7PER - chains J and K of the 24 polymer chains in the assembly; structure by electron microscopy, 35.00 A resolution (very low resolution: no residue pairs are listed; an interface is given only as per-side residue counts).

== Chain J ==
Molecule: Nuclear pore complex protein Nup205
Source organism: Homo sapiens
UniProt: Q92621 (NU205_HUMAN); residue numbers follow UniProt; this construct covers 1-2012
Sequence (2012 residues; each row starts with the number of its first residue):
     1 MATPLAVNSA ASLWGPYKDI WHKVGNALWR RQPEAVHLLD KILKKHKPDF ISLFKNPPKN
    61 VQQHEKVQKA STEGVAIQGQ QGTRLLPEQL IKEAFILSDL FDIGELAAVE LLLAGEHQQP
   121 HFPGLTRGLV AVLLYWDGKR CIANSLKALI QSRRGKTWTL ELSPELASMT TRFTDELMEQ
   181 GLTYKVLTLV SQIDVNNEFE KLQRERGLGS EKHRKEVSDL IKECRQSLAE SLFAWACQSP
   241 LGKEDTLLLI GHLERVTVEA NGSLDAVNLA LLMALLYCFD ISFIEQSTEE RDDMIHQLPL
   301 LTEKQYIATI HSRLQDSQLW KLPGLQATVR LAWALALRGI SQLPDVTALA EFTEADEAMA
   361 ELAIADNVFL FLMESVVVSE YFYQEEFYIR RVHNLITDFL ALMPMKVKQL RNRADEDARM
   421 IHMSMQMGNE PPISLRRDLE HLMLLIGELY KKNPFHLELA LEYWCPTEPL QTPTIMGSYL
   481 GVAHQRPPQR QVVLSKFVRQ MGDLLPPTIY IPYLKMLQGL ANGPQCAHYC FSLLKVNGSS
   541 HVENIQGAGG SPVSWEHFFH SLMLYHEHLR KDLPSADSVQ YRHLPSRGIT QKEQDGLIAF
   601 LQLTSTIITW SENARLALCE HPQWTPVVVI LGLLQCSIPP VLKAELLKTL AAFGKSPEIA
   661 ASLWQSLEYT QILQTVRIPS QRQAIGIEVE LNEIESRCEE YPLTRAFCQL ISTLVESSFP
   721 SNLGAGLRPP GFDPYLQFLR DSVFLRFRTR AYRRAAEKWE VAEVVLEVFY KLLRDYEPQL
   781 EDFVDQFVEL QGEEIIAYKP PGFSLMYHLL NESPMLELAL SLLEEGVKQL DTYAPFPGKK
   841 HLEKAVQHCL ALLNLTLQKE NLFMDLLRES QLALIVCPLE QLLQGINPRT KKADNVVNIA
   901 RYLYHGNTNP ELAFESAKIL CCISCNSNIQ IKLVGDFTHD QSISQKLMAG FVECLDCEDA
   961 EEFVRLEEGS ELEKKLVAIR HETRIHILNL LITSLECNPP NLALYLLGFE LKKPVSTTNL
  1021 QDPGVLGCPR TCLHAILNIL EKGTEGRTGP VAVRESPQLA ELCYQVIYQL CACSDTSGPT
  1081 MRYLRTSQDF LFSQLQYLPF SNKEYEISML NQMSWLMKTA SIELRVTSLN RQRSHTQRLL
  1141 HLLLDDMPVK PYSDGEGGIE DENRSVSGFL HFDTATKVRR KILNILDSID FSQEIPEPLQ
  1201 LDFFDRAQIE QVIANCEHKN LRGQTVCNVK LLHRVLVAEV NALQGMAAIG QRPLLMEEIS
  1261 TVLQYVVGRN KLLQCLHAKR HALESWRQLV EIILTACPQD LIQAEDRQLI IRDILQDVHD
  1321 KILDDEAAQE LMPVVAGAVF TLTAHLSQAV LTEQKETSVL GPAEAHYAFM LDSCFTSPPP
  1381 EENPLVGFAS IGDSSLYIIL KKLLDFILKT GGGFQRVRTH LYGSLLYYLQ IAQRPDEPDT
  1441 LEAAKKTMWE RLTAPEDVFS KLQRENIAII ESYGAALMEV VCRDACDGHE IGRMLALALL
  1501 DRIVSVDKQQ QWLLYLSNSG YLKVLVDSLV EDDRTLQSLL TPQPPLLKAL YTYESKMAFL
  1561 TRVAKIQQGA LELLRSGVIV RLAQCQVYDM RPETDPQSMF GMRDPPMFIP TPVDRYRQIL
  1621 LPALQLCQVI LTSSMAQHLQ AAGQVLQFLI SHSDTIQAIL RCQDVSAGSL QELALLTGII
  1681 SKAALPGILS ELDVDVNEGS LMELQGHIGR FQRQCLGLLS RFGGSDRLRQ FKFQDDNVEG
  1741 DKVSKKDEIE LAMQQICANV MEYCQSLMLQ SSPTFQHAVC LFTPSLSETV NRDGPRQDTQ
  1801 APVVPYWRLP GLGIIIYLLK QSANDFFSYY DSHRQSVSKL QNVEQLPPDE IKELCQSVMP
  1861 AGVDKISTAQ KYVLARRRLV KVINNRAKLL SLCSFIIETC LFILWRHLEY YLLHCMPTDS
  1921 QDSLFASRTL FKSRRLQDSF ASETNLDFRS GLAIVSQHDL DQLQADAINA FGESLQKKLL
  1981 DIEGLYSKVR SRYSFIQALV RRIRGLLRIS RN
Unresolved in the structure: 1-8, 26-37, 76-81, 120-128, 155-163, 175-180, 257-262, 287-303, 380-383, 421-426, 455-457, 468-492, 538-552, 574-590, 621-624, 640-641, 671, 681-685, 745, 752-753, 784-791, 813, 828-838, 873-875, 889-891, 907-908, 925-1391, 1596-1606, 1693-2012
UniProt features mapped onto this chain:
  - modified residue: Ala2 (N-acetylalanine), Thr3 (Phosphothreonine), Ser575 (Phosphoserine), Ser1165 (Phosphoserine), Ser1167 (Phosphoserine), Ser1939 (Phosphoserine), Ser1942 (Phosphoserine)
  - natural variant: Phe1995 (F1995S: In NPHS13)

== Chain K ==
Molecule: Nuclear pore complex protein Nup155
Source organism: Homo sapiens
UniProt: O75694 (NU155_HUMAN); numbering as in UniProt (aligned over 1-1391)
Sequence (1391 residues; numbered 1 to 1391; the number before each row is that of its first residue):
     1 MPSSLLGAAM PASTSAAALQ EALENAGRLI DRQLQEDRMY PDLSELLMVS APNNPTVSGM
    61 SDMDYPLQGP GLLSVPNLPE ISSIRRVPLP PELVEQFGHM QCNCMMGVFP PISRAWLTID
   121 SDIFMWNYED GGDLAYFDGL SETILAVGLV KPKAGIFQPH VRHLLVLATP VDIVILGLSY
   181 ANLQTGSGVL NDSLSGGMQL LPDPLYSLPT DNTYLLTITS TDNGRIFLAG KDGCLYEVAY
   241 QAEAGWFSQR CRKINHSKSS LSFLVPSLLQ FTFSEDDPIL QIAIDNSRNI LYTRSEKGVI
   301 QVYDLGQDGQ GMSRVASVSQ NAIVSAAGNI ARTIDRSVFK PIVQIAVIEN SESLDCQLLA
   361 VTHAGVRLYF STCPFRQPLA RPNTLTLVHV RLPPGFSASS TVEKPSKVHR ALYSKGILLM
   421 AASENEDNDI LWCVNHDTFP FQKPMMETQM TAGVDGHSWA LSAIDELKVD KIITPLNKDH
   481 IPITDSPVVV QQHMLPPKKF VLLSAQGSLM FHKLRPVDQL RHLLVSNVGG DGEEIERFFK
   541 LHQEDQACAT CLILACSTAA CDREVSAWAT RAFFRYGGEA QMRFPTTLPP PSNVGPILGS
   601 PVYSSSPVPS GSPYPNPSFL GTPSHGIQPP AMSTPVCALG NPATQATNMS CVTGPEIVYS
   661 GKHNGICIYF SRIMGNIWDA SLVVERIFKS GNREITAIES SVPCQLLESV LQELKGLQEF
   721 LDRNSQFAGG PLGNPNTTAK VQQRLIGFMR PENGNPQQMQ QELQRKFHEA QLSEKISLQA
   781 IQQLVRKSYQ ALALWKLLCE HQFTIIVAEL QKELQEQLKI TTFKDLVIRD KELTGALIAS
   841 LINCYIRDNA AVDGISLHLQ DICPLLYSTD DAICSKANEL LQRSRQVQNK TEKERMLRES
   901 LKEYQKISNQ VDLSNVCAQY RQVRFYEGVV ELSLTAAEKK DPQGLGLHFY KHGEPEEDIV
   961 GLQAFQERLN SYKCITDTLQ ELVNQSKAAP QSPSVPKKPG PPVLSSDPNM LSNEEAGHHF
  1021 EQMLKLSQRS KDELFSIALY NWLIQVDLAD KLLQVASPFL EPHLVRMAKV DQNRVRYMDL
  1081 LWRYYEKNRS FSNAARVLSR LADMHSTEIS LQQRLEYIAR AILSAKSSTA ISSIAADGEF
  1141 LHELEEKMEV ARIQLQIQET LQRQYSHHSS VQDAVSQLDS ELMDITKLYG EFADPFKLAE
  1201 CKLAIIHCAG YSDPILVQTL WQDIIEKELS DSVTLSSSDR MHALSLKIVL LGKIYAGTPR
  1261 FFPLDFIVQF LEQQVCTLNW DVGFVIQTMN EIGVPLPRLL EVYDQLFKSR DPFWNRMKKP
  1321 LHLLDCIHVL LIRYVENPSQ VLNCERRRFT NLCLDAVCGY LVELQSMSSS VAVQAITGNF
  1381 KSLQAKLERL H
Unresolved in the structure: 1-19, 51-57, 61, 69-71, 183-193, 206, 242-252, 262-275, 314-315, 341, 377-379, 426, 466-473, 526-533, 559-560, 585, 590-657, 685-698, 731-768, 864-870, 888-897, 959, 984-1014, 1030-1033, 1070-1075, 1106, 1126-1138, 1313-1318, 1376-1391

== Chain J / chain K interface ==
At this resolution (35 A) residue pairs are not listed: 14 residues of chain J and 17 of chain K lie at the interface.

== In short ==
Chain J and chain K form an interface of 14 and 17 residues respectively.
Here chain J is Nuclear pore complex protein Nup205 and chain K is Nuclear pore complex protein Nup155, both
from Homo sapiens. Entry 7PER (Model of the inner ring of the human nuclear pore complex) was determined by
electron microscopy (same publication as 7PEQ).
